PDB entry 4AMM | X-ray diffraction, 1.40 A resolution | chain A

# Chain A
Name: DYNE8
Source organism: Micromonospora chersina
Notes: fragment: at domain, residues 476-876
Reference sequence: Q84HI8 (Q84HI8_9ACTO); residue numbers follow UniProt; this construct covers 476-876
Sequence (401 residues; row label = number of the first residue in the row):
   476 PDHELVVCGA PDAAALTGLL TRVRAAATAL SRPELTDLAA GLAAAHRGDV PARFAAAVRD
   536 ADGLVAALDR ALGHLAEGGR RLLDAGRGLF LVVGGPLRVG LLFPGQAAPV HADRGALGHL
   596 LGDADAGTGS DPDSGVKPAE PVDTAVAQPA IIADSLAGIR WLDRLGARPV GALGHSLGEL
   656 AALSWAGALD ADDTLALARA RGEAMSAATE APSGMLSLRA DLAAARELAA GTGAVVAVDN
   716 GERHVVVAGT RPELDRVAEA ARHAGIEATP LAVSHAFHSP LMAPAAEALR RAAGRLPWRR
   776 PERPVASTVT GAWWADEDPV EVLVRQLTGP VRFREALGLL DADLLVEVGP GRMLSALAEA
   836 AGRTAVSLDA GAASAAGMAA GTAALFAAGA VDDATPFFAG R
Unresolved in the structure: 595-611
Reported in the primary citation:
  - catalytic residues: Gln-581, Ser-651, Leu-652, His-753
  - contacts within the chain: Gln-623/Arg-676 (hydrogen bond), Ser-651/His-753 (hydrogen bond)
  - specificity-determining residues: Gln-581, Gln-623, Leu-652, Met-680 (proposed by the authors, not directly observed)
  - conformationally variable residues (order/disorder transition): Leu-595 to Val-611

# Summary
From the paper: catalytic residues Gln-581, Ser-651 and Leu-652 among others; specificity determinants
Gln-581, Gln-623 and Leu-652 among others.
Chain A is DYNE8 (Micromonospora chersina); the structure, Crystal Structure of the Acyltransferase Domain of
the Iterative Polyketide Synthase in Enediyne Biosynthesis Reveals the ..., was determined by X-ray
diffraction (same publication as 4AMN, 4AMO and 4AMP).
